Entry 9B3Z (electron microscopy, 3.00 A resolution); this record covers chains A and D of the 4 polymer chains in the assembly.

== Chain A (and D) ==
Protein: Transient receptor potential cation channel subfamily V member 2
From: Rattus norvegicus
Notes: chain D of this document is another copy of the same molecule, construct and numbering; everything in this record applies to it too
UniProt: Q9WUD2 (TRPV2_RAT); residue numbers follow UniProt; this construct covers 1-761
Amino-acid sequence (761 residues; numbered 1 to 761; the number before each row is that of its first residue):
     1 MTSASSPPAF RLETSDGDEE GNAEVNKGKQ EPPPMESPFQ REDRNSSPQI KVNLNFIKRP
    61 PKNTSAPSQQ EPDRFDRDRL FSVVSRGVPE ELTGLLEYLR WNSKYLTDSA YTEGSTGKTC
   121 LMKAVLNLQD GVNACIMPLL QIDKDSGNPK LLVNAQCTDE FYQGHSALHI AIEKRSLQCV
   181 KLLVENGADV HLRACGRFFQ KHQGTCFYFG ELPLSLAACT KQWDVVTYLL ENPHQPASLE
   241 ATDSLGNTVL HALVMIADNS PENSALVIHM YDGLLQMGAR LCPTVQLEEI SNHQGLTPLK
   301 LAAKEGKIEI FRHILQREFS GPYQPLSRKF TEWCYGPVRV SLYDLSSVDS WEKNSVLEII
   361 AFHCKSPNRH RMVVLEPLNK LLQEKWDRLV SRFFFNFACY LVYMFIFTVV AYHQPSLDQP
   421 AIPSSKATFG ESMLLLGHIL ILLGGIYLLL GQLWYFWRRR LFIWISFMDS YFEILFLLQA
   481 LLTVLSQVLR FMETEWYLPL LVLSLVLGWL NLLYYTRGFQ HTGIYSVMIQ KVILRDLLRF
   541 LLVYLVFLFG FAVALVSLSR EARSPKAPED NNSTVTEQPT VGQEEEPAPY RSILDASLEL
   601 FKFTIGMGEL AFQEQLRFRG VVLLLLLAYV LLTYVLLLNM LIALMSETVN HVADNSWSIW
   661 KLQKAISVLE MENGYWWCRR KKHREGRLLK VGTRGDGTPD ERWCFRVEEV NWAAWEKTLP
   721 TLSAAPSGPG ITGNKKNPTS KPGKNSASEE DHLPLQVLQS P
Unresolved in the structure: 1-74, 416-429, 464-467, 564-588, 692-699, 720-761
Differences from the reference sequence: engineered mutation Ala724 (Glu in Q9WUD2), Ala725 (Asp in Q9WUD2)
Ligand contacts:
  - 2-aminoethyl diphenylborinate (FZ4), molecule 1: His521, Thr522, Tyr525
  - 2-aminoethyl diphenylborinate (FZ4), molecule 2: Arg539, Leu542, Val543
  - PEX (1,2-didecanoyl-sn-glycero-3-phosphoethanolamine): Phe395, Asn396, Cys399, Tyr400, Val402, Tyr403, Gly444, Tyr447, Leu448, Gln452, Glu473, Phe476, Tyr514, Tyr515, Tyr675, Trp677
  - 4-(dipropylsulfamoyl)benzoic acid (RTO), molecule 1: Thr116, Lys118, Leu126, Tyr162, His165, Ile170, Lys174, Phe198, Phe199
  - 4-(dipropylsulfamoyl)benzoic acid (RTO), molecule 2: Glu332, Trp333, Cys334, Tyr335

== Interface between chain A and chain D ==
Pairs across the interface - 72 pairs, chain A then chain D:
  Tyr162(A) - Trp333(D)
  His165(A) - Tyr335(D)
  His169(A) - Tyr335(D)
  Glu173(A) - Tyr335(D)
  Glu173(A) - Gly336(D)  hydrogen bond (side chain-backbone)
  Arg175(A) - Leu719(D)
  Phe198(A) - Tyr335(D)  hydrophobic
  Phe198(A) - Val338(D)  hydrophobic
  Phe199(A) - Tyr335(D)  hydrophobic
  Thr205(A) - Val338(D)
  Thr205(A) - Glu708(D)  hydrogen bond
  Cys206(A) - Val338(D)
  Cys206(A) - Val710(D)
  Phe207(A) - Tyr335(D)  hydrophobic
  Phe207(A) - Pro337(D)
  Phe207(A) - Val338(D)  hydrophobic
  Phe207(A) - Trp712(D)  hydrophobic
  Tyr208(A) - Trp712(D)
  Thr220(A) - Trp715(D)
  Lys221(A) - Leu719(D)
  Asn263(A) - Glu716(D)  hydrogen bond
  Val546(A) - Trp509(D)
  Phe547(A) - Trp509(D)
  Phe547(A) - Leu513(D)  hydrophobic
  Phe549(A) - Trp509(D)  hydrophobic
  Gly550(A) - Trp509(D)
  Phe551(A) - Val506(D)  hydrophobic
  Val553(A) - Thr408(D)
  Ala554(A) - Val502(D)
  Ala554(A) - Val506(D)  hydrophobic
  Val556(A) - Tyr412(D)  hydrophobic
  Ser557(A) - Ala411(D)
  Ser557(A) - Leu498(D)
  Arg560(A) - Tyr412(D)  hydrogen bond (side chain-backbone)
  Ile593(A) - Tyr412(D)
  Gly606(A) - Ile605(D)
  Gly606(A) - Gly606(D)
  Met607(A) - Met607(D)
  Gly608(A) - Ile605(D)
  Gly608(A) - Met607(D)
  Leu610(A) - Leu598(D)  hydrophobic
  Leu610(A) - Phe601(D)  hydrophobic
  Leu610(A) - Lys602(D)
  Leu610(A) - Ile605(D)  hydrophobic
  Ala611(A) - Leu598(D)  hydrophobic
  Phe612(A) - Leu594(D)  hydrophobic
  Phe612(A) - Leu598(D)
  Arg617(A) - Glu495(D)
  Phe618(A) - Glu495(D)
  Phe618(A) - Leu498(D)  hydrophobic
  Phe618(A) - Pro499(D)  hydrophobic
  Val621(A) - Pro499(D)  hydrophobic
  Leu623(A) - Leu598(D)  hydrophobic
  Leu624(A) - Leu503(D)  hydrophobic
  Leu625(A) - Val502(D)  hydrophobic
  Leu625(A) - Leu503(D)  hydrophobic
  Leu627(A) - Phe601(D)  hydrophobic
  Leu631(A) - Leu537(D)
  Leu631(A) - Leu541(D)  hydrophobic
  Leu632(A) - Leu510(D)  hydrophobic
  Tyr634(A) - Thr604(D)  hydrogen bond (side chain-backbone)
  Tyr634(A) - Ile605(D)
  Val635(A) - Ile533(D)  hydrophobic
  Val635(A) - Leu537(D)  hydrophobic
  Leu638(A) - Leu537(D)  hydrophobic
  Leu638(A) - Leu641(D)  hydrophobic
  Leu638(A) - Leu644(D)  hydrophobic
  Asn639(A) - Tyr525(D)  hydrogen bond
  Asn639(A) - Met528(D)
  Asn639(A) - Ile529(D)
  Ile642(A) - Thr648(D)
  Met645(A) - Met645(D)  hydrophobic
Interface residues without a listed pair, chain A (59 interface residues in all): Lys174, Phe209, Leu216, Ile256, Asp258, Arg539, Leu558, Glu561, Arg591, Ser592, Phe603, Val630, Ser646
Interface residues without a listed pair, chain D (47 interface residues in all): Cys334, Gln414, Trp496, Leu505, Leu534, Met640

== Summary ==
Chain A and chain D form an interface of 59 and 47 residues respectively, with 6 hydrogen bonds. Polar pairs
include Glu173(A)-Gly336(D), Thr205(A)-Glu708(D) and Asn263(A)-Glu716(D). Bound to chain A: compound PEX,
2-aminoethyl diphenylborinate and 4-(dipropylsulfamoyl)benzoic acid.
Both chains are Transient receptor potential cation channel subfamily V member 2 (Rattus norvegicus). Entry
9B3Z (Rat TRPV2 E724A/D725A bound to probenecid and 2-APB) was determined by electron microscopy (same
publication as 9B3U, 9B3V, 9B3W, 9B3X and 9B3Y).
